PDB entry 4RV9 | X-ray diffraction, 2.20 A resolution | chain A

Chain A:
Protein: D-mycarose 3-C-methyltransferase
Organism: Streptomyces argillaceus
Sequence (426 residues; numbered 1 to 426; the number before each row is that of its first residue):
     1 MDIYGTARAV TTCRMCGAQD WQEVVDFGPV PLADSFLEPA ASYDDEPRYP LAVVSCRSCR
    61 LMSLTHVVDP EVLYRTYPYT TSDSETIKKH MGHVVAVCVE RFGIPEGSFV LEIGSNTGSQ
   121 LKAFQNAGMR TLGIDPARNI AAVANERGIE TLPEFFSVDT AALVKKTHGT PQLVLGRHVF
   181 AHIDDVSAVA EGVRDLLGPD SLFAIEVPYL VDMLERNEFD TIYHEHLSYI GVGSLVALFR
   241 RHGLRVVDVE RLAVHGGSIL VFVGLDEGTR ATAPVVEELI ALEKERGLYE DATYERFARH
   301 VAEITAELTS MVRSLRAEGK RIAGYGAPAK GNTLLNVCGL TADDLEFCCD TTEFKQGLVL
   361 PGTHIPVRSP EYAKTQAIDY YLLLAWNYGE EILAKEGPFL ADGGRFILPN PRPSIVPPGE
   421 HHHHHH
Disordered / not traced: 1-5, 425-426
Modified positions: C349 (s-hydroxycysteine; CSO)
Bound ions: Zn2+: C13, C16, C56, C59
Residues lining bound ligands: S-adenosylhomocysteine (SAH): Y74, Y77, I113, G114, N116, I134, D135, P136, A137, I140, E154, F155, F156, R177, H178, V179, H182, I183
From the paper describing this entry:
  - Zn2+ coordination: C13, C16, C56, C59

Overview:
Bound to chain A: S-adenosylhomocysteine. C13, C16, C56 and C59 coordinate Zn2+. The paper reports Zn2+
coordination by C13, C16 and C56 among others.
Chain A is D-mycarose 3-C-methyltransferase (Streptomyces argillaceus); the structure, Crystal structure of
MtmC in complex with SAH, was determined by X-ray diffraction, deposited together with 4RVD, 4RVF and 4RVG.
